Entry 8FN1 (electron microscopy, 2.88 A resolution); this record covers chains B and C of the 6 polymer chains in the assembly.

Chain B:
Name: Guanine nucleotide-binding protein G(o) subunit alpha
Source organism: Spodoptera frugiperda
UniProtKB: P09471 (GNAO_HUMAN); aligned in 2 segments with insertions or deletions, so no single offset holds: -2 to 54 ~ UniProt 1-57; 63-225 ~ UniProt 182-354
Sequence (228 residues; numbered -2 to 225; the number before each row is that of its first residue; numbers below 1 keep their minus sign (Met-2 is residue -2)):
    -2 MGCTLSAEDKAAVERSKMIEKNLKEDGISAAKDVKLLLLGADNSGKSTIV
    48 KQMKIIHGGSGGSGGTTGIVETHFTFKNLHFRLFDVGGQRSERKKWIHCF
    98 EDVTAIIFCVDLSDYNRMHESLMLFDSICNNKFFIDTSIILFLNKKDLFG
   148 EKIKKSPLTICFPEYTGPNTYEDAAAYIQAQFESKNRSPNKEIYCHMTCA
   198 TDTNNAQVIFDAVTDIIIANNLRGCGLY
Unresolved in the structure: -2 to 1, 54-63, 225
Differences from the reference sequence: conflict Asp6 (Glu9 in P09471), Lys7 (Arg10 in P09471), Val10 (Leu13 in P09471), Met15 (Ala18 in P09471), Asp39 (Gly42 in P09471), Asn40 (Glu43 in P09471), Asp108 (Ala227 in P09471), Asp111 (Gly230 in P09471), Ala203 (Ile332 in P09471), Ile206 (Val335 in P09471); linker (55-62)
UniProt features mapped onto this chain:
  - region: Lys32 to Ala38, Ser41 to Thr45 (G1 motif), Phe78 to Arg87 (G3 motif)
  - binding site (GTP): Lys43, Ser44, Thr45
  - binding site (Mg(2+)): Ser44, Thr63
  - lipidation: Gly-1 (N-myristoyl glycine), Cys0 (S-palmitoyl cysteine)
  - modified residue: Gln86 (5-glutamyl histamine)

Chain C:
Name: Guanine nucleotide-binding protein G(I)/G(S)/G(T) subunit beta-1
Source organism: Homo sapiens
UniProtKB: P62873 (GBB1_HUMAN); residue numbers follow UniProt; this construct covers 2-340
Sequence (358 residues; numbered -17 to 340; the number before each row is that of its first residue; numbers below 1 keep their minus sign (Met-17 is residue -17)):
   -17 MHHHHHHLEVLFQGPGSSGSELDQLRQEAEQLKNQIRDARKACADATLSQ
    33 ITNNIDPVGRIQMRTRRTLRGHLAKIYAMHWGTDSRLLVSASQDGKLIIW
    83 DSYTTNKVHAIPLRSSWVMTCAYAPSGNYVACGGLDNICSIYNLKTREGN
   133 VRVSRELAGHTGYLSCCRFLDDNQIVTSSGDTTCALWDIETGQQTTTFTG
   183 HTGDVMSLSLAPDTRLFVSGACDASAKLWDVREGMCRQTFTGHESDINAI
   233 CFFPNGNAFATGSDDATCRLFDLRADQELMTYSHDNIICGITSVSFSKSG
   283 RLLLAGYDDFNCNVWDALKADRAGVLAGHDNRVSCLGVTDDGMAVATGSW
   333 DSFLKIWN
Unresolved in the structure: -17 to 2
Differences from the reference sequence: expression tag (-17 to 1)
UniProt features mapped onto this chain:
  - modified residue: Ser2 (N-acetylserine), His266 (Phosphohistidine)
  - natural variant: Leu30 (L30F: In MRD42; uncertain significance), Arg52 (R52G: In MRD42), Gly64 (G64V: In MRD42), Asp76 (D76E: In MRD42; D76G: In MRD42), Gly77 (G77S: In MRD42), Lys78 (K78R: In MRD42), Ile80 (I80N: In MRD42; I80T: In MRD42), His91 (H91R: In MRD42; uncertain significance), Ala92 (A92T: In MRD42), Pro94 (P94S: In MRD42), Leu95 (L95P: In MRD42), Arg96 (R96L: In MRD42), 5 further natural variant entries in UniProt

Chain B / chain C interface:
Residue-residue contacts (44):
  Val10(B) - Asn88(C)
  Arg12(B) - Val90(C)  hydrogen bond (side chain-backbone)
  Arg12(B) - His91(C)  hydrogen bond
  Ser13(B) - Asn88(C)
  Ser13(B) - Lys89(C)  hydrogen bond (side chain-backbone)
  Ile16(B) - Lys89(C)
  Ile16(B) - Val90(C)
  Ile16(B) - Ala92(C)  hydrophobic
  Glu17(B) - Lys89(C)  salt bridge
  Leu20(B) - Gly53(C)
  Leu20(B) - Leu55(C)
  Leu20(B) - Lys78(C)
  Leu20(B) - Ile80(C)  hydrophobic
  Asp23(B) - Lys78(C)  salt bridge
  Gly24(B) - Leu55(C)
  Thr64(B) - Asn119(C)  hydrogen bond (backbone-side chain)
  Gly65(B) - Leu117(C)
  Gly65(B) - Asn119(C)
  Ile66(B) - Leu117(C)  hydrophobic
  Phe81(B) - Trp99(C)  hydrophobic
  Gln86(B) - Leu117(C)  hydrogen bond (side chain-backbone)
  Gln86(B) - Asn119(C)  hydrogen bond
  Gln86(B) - Tyr145(C)
  Ser88(B) - Tyr145(C)
  Ser88(B) - Gly162(C)  hydrogen bond (side chain-backbone)
  Ser88(B) - Asp186(C)
  Glu89(B) - Asp186(C)
  Lys92(B) - Met101(C)
  Lys92(B) - Tyr145(C)
  Lys92(B) - Asp186(C)
  Lys92(B) - Met188(C)
  Lys92(B) - Cys204(C)
  Lys92(B) - Asp228(C)  salt bridge
  Lys92(B) - Asn230(C)  hydrogen bond
  Lys92(B) - Asp246(C)  salt bridge
  Trp93(B) - Leu117(C)  hydrophobic
  Trp93(B) - Tyr145(C)
  His95(B) - Tyr59(C)
  His95(B) - Trp332(C)
  Cys96(B) - Tyr59(C)
  Cys96(B) - Trp99(C)
  Phe97(B) - Trp99(C)  hydrophobic
  Glu98(B) - Trp332(C)
  Asp99(B) - Lys57(C)  salt bridge
Other interface residues (no listed pair), chain B (25 interface residues in all): Ala9, Arg79, Phe130
Other interface residues (no listed pair), chain C (28 interface residues in all): Gln75, Ser98, Gly144, Arg314

In short:
Chain B and chain C form an interface of 25 and 28 residues respectively; the contacts include 8 hydrogen
bonds and 5 salt bridges. Polar contacts include Glu17(B)-Lys89(C), Asp23(B)-Lys78(C) and Lys92(B)-Asp228(C).
UniProt lists 3 GTP-binding residues and Mg2+-binding residues Ser44(B) and Thr63(B) on chain B.
Here chain B is Guanine nucleotide-binding protein G(o) subunit alpha (Spodoptera frugiperda) and chain C is
Guanine nucleotide-binding protein G(I)/G(S)/G(T) subunit beta-1 (Homo sapiens). Entry 8FN1 (CryoEM structure
of Go-coupled NTSR1) was determined by electron microscopy, deposited together with 8FMZ and 8FN0.
